PDB entry 5USF | X-ray diffraction, 2.75 A resolution | chains A and D

== Chain A ==
Name: Tyrosyl-tRNA synthetase, putative
Organism: Leishmania donovani (strain BPK282A1)
Reference sequence: E9BC28 (E9BC28_LEIDB); residue numbers follow UniProt; this construct covers 1-682
Chain sequence (686 residues; each row starts with the number of its first residue; numbers below 1 keep their minus sign (Gly-3 is residue -3)):
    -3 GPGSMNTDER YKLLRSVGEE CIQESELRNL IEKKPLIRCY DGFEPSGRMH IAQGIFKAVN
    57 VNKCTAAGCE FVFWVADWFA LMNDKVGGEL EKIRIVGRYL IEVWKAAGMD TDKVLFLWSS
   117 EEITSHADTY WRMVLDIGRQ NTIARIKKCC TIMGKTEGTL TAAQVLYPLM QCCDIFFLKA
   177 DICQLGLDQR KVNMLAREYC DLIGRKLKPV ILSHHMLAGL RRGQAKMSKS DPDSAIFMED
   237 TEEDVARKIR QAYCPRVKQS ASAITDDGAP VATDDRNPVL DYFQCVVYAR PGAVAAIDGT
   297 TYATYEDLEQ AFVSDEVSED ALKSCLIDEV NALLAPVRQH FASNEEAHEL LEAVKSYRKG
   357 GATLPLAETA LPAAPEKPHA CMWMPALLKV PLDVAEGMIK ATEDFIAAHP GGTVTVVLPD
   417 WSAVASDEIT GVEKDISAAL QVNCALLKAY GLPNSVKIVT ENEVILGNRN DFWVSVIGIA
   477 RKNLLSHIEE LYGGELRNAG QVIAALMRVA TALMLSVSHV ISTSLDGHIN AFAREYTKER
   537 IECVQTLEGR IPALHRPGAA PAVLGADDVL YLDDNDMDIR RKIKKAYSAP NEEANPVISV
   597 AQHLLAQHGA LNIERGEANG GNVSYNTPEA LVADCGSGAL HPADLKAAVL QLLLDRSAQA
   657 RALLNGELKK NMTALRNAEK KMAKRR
Not modelled in the structure: -3 to -2, 681-682
Construct notes: expression tag (-3 to 0); conflict Glu5 (Asp in E9BC28), Thr107 (Met in E9BC28), Arg681 (Lys in E9BC28)
Ligand contacts: tyrosyladenylate (YSA; 5'-O-[N-(L-tyrosyl)sulfamoyl]adenosine): Tyr36, Asp37, Gly38, Phe39, Glu40, Ala48, Gln49, Phe52, Trp70, Ala72, Phe75, Ile148, Tyr163, Gln167, Asp170, Leu181, Gly182, Asp184, Gln185, His210, His211, Met212, Leu213, Met223
Reported in the primary citation:
  - binding site for tyrosyladenylate: Tyr36, Asp37, Gly38, Glu40, Ala72, Phe75, Tyr163, Gln167, Asp170, Gly182, Asp184, Gln185, His210, Met212, Leu213
  - conformationally variable residues (order/disorder transition): Cys146 to Gly154, Gln541 to Asn571

== Chain D ==
Name: Immunoglobulin heavy chain variable region
Organism: Lama glama
Chain sequence (128 residues; numbered 1 to 128; the number before each row is that of its first residue):
     1 QVQLQESGGG LVLPGGSLRL SCATSGFTFS NSWMYWVRQA PGKGLEWVSR INAGGNTVDY
    61 KDSVKGRFSI SRDNAKNTLY LQMNSLKPED TAVYYCARGL NRYAYDSRGQ GTQVTVSSHH
   121 HHHHEPEA
Not modelled in the structure: 121-128
Disulfides: Cys22-Cys96

== Chain A / chain D interface ==
Pairs across the interface - 38 pairs, chain A then chain D:
  Pro387(A) with Asn56(D)
  Asp389(A) with Gly54(D)
  Leu487(A) with Tyr103(D)
  Tyr488(A) with Tyr103(D)
  Gly489(A) with Tyr103(D)
  Glu491(A) with Trp47(D), hydrogen bond; Arg50(D), salt bridge; Tyr103(D)
  Ser520(A) with Trp33(D), hydrogen bond (backbone-side chain); Asn52(D), hydrogen bond
  Leu521(A) with Thr57(D)
  His524(A) with Asn101(D); Tyr103(D)
  Thr542(A) with Asn31(D), hydrogen bond (backbone-side chain)
  Leu543(A) with Asn31(D)
  Glu544(A) with Ser30(D); Asn31(D), hydrogen bond (backbone-side chain); Asn52(D); Ala53(D)
  Gly545(A) with Ser30(D); Ala53(D); Asn74(D), hydrogen bond (backbone-side chain)
  Ile547(A) with Gly54(D)
  Pro548(A) with Gly54(D)
  Ala549(A) with Gly54(D), hydrogen bond (backbone-backbone); Gly55(D)
  Pro553(A) with Arg72(D)
  Gly554(A) with Arg19(D), hydrogen bond (backbone-side chain); Ser71(D), hydrogen bond (backbone-side chain); Tyr80(D)
  Ala556(A) with Ser69(D), hydrogen bond (backbone-side chain); Ile70(D); Ser71(D)
  Pro557(A) with Ser69(D), hydrogen bond (backbone-side chain)
  Ala558(A) with Tyr60(D); Gly66(D)
  Leu560(A) with Gly55(D)
  Val565(A) with Asn56(D)
Other interface residues (no listed pair), chain A (29 interface residues in all): Val390, Gln541, His551, Ala555, Glu589, Ala590
Other interface residues (no listed pair), chain D (28 interface residues in all): Val58, Phe68, Asp73, Ala75, Lys76, Arg102
Interface features reported in the paper:
  - epitope / paratope residues, chain D: Asn31(D), Trp33(D), Arg50(D), Asn56(D), Ser69(D), Arg102(D), Tyr103(D)
  - interface residues, chain D: Ser69(D)

== In short ==
29 residues of chain A and 28 residues of chain D are in contact; the contacts include 11 hydrogen bonds and 1
salt bridge. Polar contacts include Glu491(A)-Arg50(D), Glu491(A)-Trp47(D) and Ser520(A)-Trp33(D). The paper
reports a binding site for tyrosyladenylate at Tyr36(A), Asp37(A) and Gly38(A) among others; epitope/paratope
residues Asn31(D), Trp33(D) and Arg50(D) among others.
Chain A is Tyrosyl-tRNA synthetase, putative (Leishmania donovani (strain BPK282A1)) and chain D is
Immunoglobulin heavy chain variable region (Lama glama); the structure, Leishmania donovani tyrosyl-tRNA
synthetase in complex with nanobody and inhibitor, was determined by X-ray diffraction.
